3GA4 - chain A; structure by X-ray diffraction, 1.30 A resolution.

[Chain A]
Molecule: Dolichyl-diphosphooligosaccharide-protein glycosyltransferase subunit OST6
Organism: Saccharomyces cerevisiae
Notes: EC 2.4.1.119; fragment: N-terminal domain
Reference sequence: Q03723 (OST6_YEAST); residues 1-165 here correspond to UniProt positions 24-188 (UniProt number = residue number + 23)
Chain sequence (178 residues; numbered 0 to 177; the number before each row is that of its first residue; numbering starts at 0):
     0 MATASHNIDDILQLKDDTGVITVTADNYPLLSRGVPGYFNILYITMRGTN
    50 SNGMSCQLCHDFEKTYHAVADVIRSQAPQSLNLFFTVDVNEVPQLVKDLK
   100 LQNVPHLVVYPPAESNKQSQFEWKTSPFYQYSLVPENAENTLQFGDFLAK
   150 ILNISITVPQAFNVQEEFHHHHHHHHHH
Unresolved in the structure: 0-6, 163-177
Sequence notes: initiating methionine (0); expression tag (166-177)
Cystine bridges: Cys-55/Cys-58
From the paper describing this entry:
  - contacts within the chain: Thr-48/Met-53 (backbone contact), Asn-49/Asn-51 (backbone contact), Asn-49/Gly-52 (hydrogen bond), Asn-49/Met-53 (hydrogen bond), Gly-47/Cys-55 (water-mediated contact)

[In short]
The paper reports contacts within the chain involving Thr-48, Met-53 and Asn-49 among others.
Chain A is Dolichyl-diphosphooligosaccharide-protein glycosyltransferase subunit OST6 (Saccharomyces
cerevisiae); the structure, Crystal structure of Ost6L (photoreduced form), was determined by X-ray
diffraction (same publication as 3G7Y and 3G9B).
